Entry 5AN9 (electron microscopy, 3.30 A resolution); this record covers chains G and N of the 11 polymer chains in the assembly.

# Chain G
Name: 60S ribosomal protein L24
Organism: Dictyostelium discoideum
Reference sequence: Q54VN6 (RL24_DICDI); residue numbers follow UniProt; this construct covers 1-69
Sequence (69 residues; row label = number of the first residue in the row):
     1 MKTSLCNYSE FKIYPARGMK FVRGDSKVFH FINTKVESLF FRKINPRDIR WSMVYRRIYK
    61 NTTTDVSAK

# Chain N
Molecule: 26S ribosomal RNA
Organism: Dictyostelium discoideum
Sequence (3741 nucleotides; each row starts with the number of its first residue):
     1 UCCGCCUCAC CUUUGUAAGA UUACCCGCUG AACUUAAGCA UAUCAGUAAG CGGAGGAAAA
    61 GAAACUAACU AGGAUUCCGU CAGUAACGGC GAGUGAAGAC GGAAUAGCCC AAGGUUCAAA
   121 CCUGGAUCUC UUCGAGGUUA GGUGAUGUGA CCUAUGGACU GAUGGAGCCC GCUGUUGUGA
   181 CUGCUAAUUC CGUUUGGAAU UUCGAGUCGU AGAAGGUGAU AACCCUGUUC GCAGUAUCAC
   241 AACAGUUGGA CUUUGCCAUU AGCUCCACGA GUAGGAAUGU CUGAAAUUGC AUUCUGAAUG
   301 GGUGAUAAGA UUCAUCCAAG GCUAAAUAUA UGUUAGGAGA UCGAUAGCAU ACAAGUACCG
   361 UGAGGGAAAG GUGAAAAGAA CUUUGAAAAA AGGUUUAAAA GUAUUUGACA CCGUUUAUGU
   421 GGAAGCGUUU ACUUGGACCC CGAUUAAUGA CGUCGGUUUA GCUCUAAUUC UUAGGUGGCC
   481 AAAGUAGAGU GUUACGUGCU GAUCAAAAGG UAACGGACAU UUGAUUCAUU GGUUAUCGAC
   541 GAGGAAGGUA CUCUAAAUCG GCCAGUUACU AACGGGUGAG AUCUGAUGUU UAUAAAAUGG
   601 GGGAUGAGGC UUAUCGGCUU GCUGGUGGCU CGCUCUCAAU AAUGGAUAUU GGGUUUCAUC
   661 AAGAGUGCAA AAUGGUGGCA AUUCACUAUU AGUGGUUAUU AAUUUUGUUU GCGUGGCUUG
   721 GCCUUGUCUA CAGGUUAUCU UCGGAUGGCU UGUAGCUUUG UUGAACGCGU GGGCUUAAUG
   781 UUGUGAUUCU AGUAGCGUUA CCAUAUCGUU AGAGUGGGUU CAAUAAAUGU CCCGUCUUGA
   841 AACACGGAUC AAGGAGGCCG UUUUGUGUGC GAGUGUAAGA GUAAUUAAAA CUCUGACGCG
   901 UAUUGAAAGA AAGAAUACUC CAAAAGAUCG UAACUACGGU UACCUUCUGU AAGGAGUGCC
   961 CGAAUCAUGA GAACUCUGUU UCGAAAGGAU UUGCGGUUGA GCACCUAGAA UGGGACCCGA
  1021 AAGGUUGUGA ACUAUGCCUG AGGAAGGCGA AGUCAGGGGA AACUCUGAUG GAGGCUUGUC
  1081 GCAAUGCUGA CGUGCAAAUC GCUUGUCUAA CUUGGGUAUA GGGGCGAAAG ACUAAUCGAA
  1141 CAACCUAGUA GCUGGUUCCU UCCGAAGUUU CCCUCAGGAU AGCUGGAGCA GUAUUCUAGU
  1201 UCCAUCUUGU AAAGACAAUG AUUAGCAGUU UCGGGGGCGU AAUGCUCUCA GCUGAUUCUC
  1261 AAACUCUGAA CGGGUGGGUA UCAUUUUAAU UCACUUAAUU GGAUUUUAAA AUUAAAUUGC
  1321 ACAUGUGCAA UGAAAAAUAG GAGCUCUUAG UGGGCCAUUU UUGGUAAGCA GAACUGGCGA
  1381 UGUGGGUUGA ACCAAAUAUU GGGAUAAGAC GUCUAACAUU CACUAAUAGA UACCACAAAA
  1441 GGUGUUAGUU CAUUAAGACA GCAGGACGGU GGCCAUGGAA GUCGGUAUCC GCUAAGGAGU
  1501 GUGUAACAAC UCACCUGCCA AAUGGACUAG CCCUGAAAAU GGAUGACGCU AGCAGUGGAU
  1561 GGUCGAUGCC CAAUCGUUAA AAGAAGUGAU AAUACUUUUA ACGUGUAGGA AGGCGUGAAG
  1621 GUAACGUAGA AGCUUGAAUG UGAAUUCGAG UGGAGUUGUC UUUAGUGCAG AUCUUGAUGG
  1681 UAGUAGCAAA UAUUCAAAAG AAUUUACUUU GAAGGCCGAA GUGGGGAAGG GUUCCAUAAC
  1741 AAUGGAAUUC ACUUAUGGGU GAGUCGAUCC UAAGGUUUGG GUUAACUCUC UCUAAUAAGG
  1801 UUACUAGGUC AUUGGAUCGA AAGUGAAGGU GGCUUUAACA CUAGUGACUU UAUAGGCCGA
  1861 AAGGGAAGCG GGUUAAAAUU CCUGCACCAU CGAAUGGGAU AUUAGGGUAA CCGAUCGUAA
  1921 UCCGGGACAU CAAUUGGCGG UCGAGGAAGA GUUAUCUUUU CUUGUUAACA UUGUCUUGGG
  1981 GUCCUCCGAA UCAGGUCAAC UGGAGACGAG GAUUCAUCGC ACAAUGGAAG AGCACAGUCC
  2041 UUUGGAUUGG GUCUCGCAUC CGCUAAAUGG UCCUUGAAAA CCGGAUUAUG GUAUUUAAUC
  2101 CUAUUUGGUG UUCGUACCAA UAACCACAUC AGGUCUCCAA GGUGAAUAGC CUCUGGUCAA
  2161 AUGUAUUAAU GUAGAUAAGG GAAGUCGGCA AAACCGAUCU GUAACUUCGG GAUAAGGAUU
  2221 GGCUCUAAAG GCUGGUGGAG UGGACAUAUU GGAGUUUGCU AUUUGUUUUU UACUUUUAGG
  2281 AUGGGCAACU GUUUUGAAGG UUUAAGAUGG GUGGUAAUUC UUUCCAAUGU GAGGGCUUGC
  2341 UCGUUCUGCU UUACGAUUAA CAGCUAAUUU AGAACUGUGA CGAUCACCGG GAAUCCAACU
  2401 GUUUAAUUAA AACAAAGCAU UGCGAUAAGC UUAAAAGCUU UUGACGCAAU GUGAUUUCUG
  2461 CCCAGUGCUC UGAAUGUCAA AGUGAAGAGA UUCAACCUAG CACGGGUAAA CGGCGGGAGU
  2521 AACUAUGACU CUCUUAAGGU AGCCAAAUGC CUCGUCAUCU AAUUAGUGAC GCGCAUGAAU
  2581 GGAUCAAUGA GAUUCCCACU GUCCCUAACU ACUAUACAGC GAAACCACUG CAAGGGGAAC
  2641 GGGCCUUGCA AAAACAGCGG GGAAAGAAGA CCCUGUUGAG CUUGACUCUA GUCUGAUAUU
  2701 GCAUAGUGAC CUAAAAGGUG UAGAAUAGGU GGGAGGGGCA ACCCGACGGU GAAAUACCAC
  2761 CCCUUUUGGC GUUACUUUGC UAACUUGGAA UAACAGUACC UCAUAAUUCA UUUUAUGAUG
  2821 GUUUUGGUGA AUAAGCGGAU CAACCACGGG UGAAAUCUGU GCAAAUUGGG CAACUGAUUU
  2881 GUAUAGCAAA GUAGUCCCUC UGGUCCCGUA UUAUGUCGAC CAAGAACAGU UUCAGGUGGG
  2941 GAGUUUGGCU GGGGCGGCAC AUUUGUUAAA AGAUAACGCA AGUGUCCAAA GGCAGGCUCA
  3001 GUGAGAACAG AAAUCUCACG UAGAGUAAAA GGGCAAAAGC CUGCUUGAUU CUGAUUUUCA
  3061 GUACUAAUCG GAACUGGGAA ACCAGGGCCU AUCGAUCCUU UAUGUGCUUA AAUCUUAACC
  3121 CUAGAGGUGU CAGAAAAGUU ACCACAGGGA UAACUGGCUU GUGGCAGCCA AGCGCUCAUA
  3181 GCGACGCUGC UUUUUGAUCC UUCGAUGUCG GCUCUUCUUA UCAUUGUGAA GCAGAAUUCA
  3241 CAAAGUGUUG GAUUGUUCAC CCACUAACAA GGAACGUGAG CUGGGUUUAG ACCGUCGUGA
  3301 GACAGGUUAG UUUUACCCUA CUGUUGUCAA UUGUUUGCGU AAUAGUAGCA UGAUUUAGUA
  3361 CGAGAGGAAC UGUCAUGCCG GAUCACUGGU CUGUAGGUUU AUUUGACAAA AUAGUGACCU
  3421 GCCGCUACCA UCCGUUGGAU AAUGGCUGAA CGCCUCUAAG UCAGAAUCCA UUCUAGAAAC
  3481 GCAAACCAAA UGCUUUAGAG UGUGAAUGUU GUAGGUAACA UUAGGUUGUU GGUGGGGGAC
  3541 CACUUUCAAC UUUAAACCAU AUGAUUAAUC GCUGUUACAC UGCAGUUUCC UUCCGGUUAU
  3601 UGUGGUGGGU GGCUAAAUUC UAAUUUAUAU CCUCGUUCCG CUCAACUCUU CGAUUGUAGA
  3661 CGACUAUCAA AUGAACUAGG UGCUGUAAGC UUCCGAGUAG CGUUCAGUUA CGAGGGGUUG
  3721 AGGCUUUUCC AUUAGUUCUU U
Not modelled in the structure: 1-1220, 1271-1355, 1603-2391, 2701-2924, 3481-3741
Differences from the reference sequence: conflict C3119 (G in FR733594.)

# Interface between chain G and chain N
Pairs across the interface (13; chain G residue first):
  Ala-16(G) / C3386(N)  hydrogen bond to the sugar
  Arg-17(G) / C3386(N)  phosphate contact
  Arg-17(G) / U3387(N)  salt bridge to the phosphate
  Gly-18(G) / U3387(N)  hydrogen bond to the phosphate
  Met-19(G) / U3387(N)  phosphate contact
  Met-19(G) / G3388(N)  phosphate contact
  Thr-34(G) / G3388(N)  hydrogen bond to the phosphate
  Thr-34(G) / G3421(N)  phosphate contact
  Lys-35(G) / U3420(N)  sugar contact
  Lys-35(G) / G3421(N)  hydrogen bond to the phosphate
  Glu-37(G) / G3388(N)  phosphate contact
  Ser-38(G) / U3420(N)  hydrogen bond to the phosphate
  Arg-42(G) / C3419(N)  hydrogen bond to the sugar
Interface residues without a listed pair, chain G (10 interface residues in all): Ile-32

# In short
The interface between chain G and chain N involves 10 residues on one side and 6 on the other, with 6 hydrogen
bonds and 1 salt bridge. Polar contacts include Ala-16(G)/C3386(N), Arg-42(G)/C3419(N) and Gly-18(G)/U3387(N).
Here chain G is 60S ribosomal protein L24 and chain N is 26S ribosomal RNA, both from Dictyostelium
discoideum. Entry 5AN9 (Mechanism of eIF6 release from the nascent 60S ribosomal subunit) was determined by
electron microscopy (same publication as 6QKL, 5ANB and 5ANC).
